Entry 3OR6 (X-ray diffraction, 2.70 A resolution); this record covers chains A and C of the 3 polymer chains in the assembly.

# Chain A
Molecule: antibody fab fragment heavy chain
Source organism: Mus musculus
Notes: antibody fragment or engineered binder
Chain sequence (219 residues; numbered 1 to 219; the number before each row is that of its first residue):
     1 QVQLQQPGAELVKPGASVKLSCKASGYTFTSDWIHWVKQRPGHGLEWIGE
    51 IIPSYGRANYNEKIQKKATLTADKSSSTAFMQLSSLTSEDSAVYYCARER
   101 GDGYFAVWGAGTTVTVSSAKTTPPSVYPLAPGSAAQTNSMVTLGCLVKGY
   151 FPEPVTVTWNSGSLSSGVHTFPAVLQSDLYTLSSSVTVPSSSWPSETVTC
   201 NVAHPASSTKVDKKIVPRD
Disulfides: Cys22-Cys96, Cys145-Cys200

# Chain C
Molecule: Voltage-gated potassium channel
Source organism: Streptomyces lividans
UniProtKB: P0A334 (KCSA_STRLI); numbering as in UniProt (aligned over 22-124)
Chain sequence (103 residues; numbered 22 to 124; the number before each row is that of its first residue):
    22 SALHWRAAGAATVLLVIVLLAGSYLAVLAERGAPGAQLITYPRALWWSVQ
    72 TATTVGYGDLYPVTLWGRCVAVVVMVAGITSFGLVTAALATWFVGREQER
   122 RGH
Differences from the reference sequence: engineered mutation Gln71 (Glu in P0A334); conflict Cys90 (Leu in P0A334)
Bound ions: K+ site 1: Thr75, Val76; K+ site 2 near Thr75 (its only coordinating residue here); K+ site 3: Val76, Gly77; K+ site 4 near Tyr78 (its only coordinating residue here)
Swiss-Prot annotation at these positions:
  - motif: Thr75 to Asp80 (Selectivity filter)

# Interface between chain A and chain C
Residue-residue contacts - 21 pairs, chain A then chain C:
  Thr30(A) - Tyr45(C)
  Ser31(A) - Tyr62(C)
  Trp33(A) - Arg52(C)
  Trp33(A) - Tyr62(C)  hydrogen bond
  Glu50(A) - Arg52(C)  salt bridge
  Ile52(A) - Tyr45(C)
  Ile52(A) - Leu49(C)  hydrophobic
  Ile52(A) - Tyr62(C)
  Ser54(A) - Tyr45(C)  hydrogen bond
  Tyr55(A) - Tyr45(C)
  Tyr55(A) - Leu49(C)  hydrophobic
  Asn59(A) - Arg52(C)
  Asn59(A) - Gly53(C)
  Glu62(A) - Pro55(C)
  Glu99(A) - Arg52(C)  salt bridge
  Arg100(A) - Tyr62(C)
  Gly101(A) - Arg52(C)
  Gly101(A) - Thr61(C)
  Gly101(A) - Tyr62(C)  hydrogen bond (backbone-backbone)
  Asp102(A) - Thr61(C)
  Gly103(A) - Thr61(C)
Other interface residues (no listed pair), chain A (16 interface residues in all): His35, Arg57
Other interface residues (no listed pair), chain C (9 interface residues in all): Val48, Pro63

# In short
Chain A and chain C form an interface of 16 and 9 residues respectively, with 3 hydrogen bonds and 2 salt
bridges. Polar pairs include Glu50(A)-Arg52(C), Glu99(A)-Arg52(C) and Trp33(A)-Tyr62(C). The K+ site 3 is
built by Val76(C) and Gly77(C).
Chain A is antibody fab fragment heavy chain (Mus musculus) and chain C is Voltage-gated potassium channel
(Streptomyces lividans); the structure, On the structural basis of modal gating behavior in K+channels - E71Q,
was determined by X-ray diffraction (same publication as 3OR7).
